4Z7O - chains A and H of the 5 polymer chains in the assembly; structure by X-ray diffraction, 2.85 A resolution.

# Chain A
Protein: Integrin alpha-IIb
Source organism: Homo sapiens
Reference sequence: P08514 (ITA2B_HUMAN); residues 1-455 here correspond to UniProt positions 32-486 (UniProt number = residue number + 31)
Sequence (455 residues; numbered 1 to 455; the number before each row is that of its first residue):
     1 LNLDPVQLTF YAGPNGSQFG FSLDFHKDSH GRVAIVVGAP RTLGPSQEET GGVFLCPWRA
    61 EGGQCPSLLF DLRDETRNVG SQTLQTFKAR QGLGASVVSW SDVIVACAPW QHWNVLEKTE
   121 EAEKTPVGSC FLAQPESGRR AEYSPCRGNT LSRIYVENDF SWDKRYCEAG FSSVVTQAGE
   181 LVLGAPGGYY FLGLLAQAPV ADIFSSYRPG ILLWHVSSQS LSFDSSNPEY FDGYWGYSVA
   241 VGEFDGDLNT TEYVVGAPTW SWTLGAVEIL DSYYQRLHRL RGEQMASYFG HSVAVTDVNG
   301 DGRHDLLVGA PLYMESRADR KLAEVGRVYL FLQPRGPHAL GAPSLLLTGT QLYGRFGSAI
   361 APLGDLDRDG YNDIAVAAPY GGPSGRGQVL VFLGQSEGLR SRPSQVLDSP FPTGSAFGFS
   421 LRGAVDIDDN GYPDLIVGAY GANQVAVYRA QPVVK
Curated features (UniProtKB/Swiss-Prot):
  - binding site (Ca(2+)): Glu-243, Asp-245, Asp-247, Thr-250, Glu-252, Asp-297, Asn-299, Asp-301, Arg-303, Asp-305, Asp-365, Asp-367, Asp-369, Tyr-371, Asp-373, Asp-426, Asp-428, Asn-430, Tyr-432, Asp-434
  - glycosylation (N-linked (GlcNAc...) asparagine): Asn-15, Asn-249
Disulfides: Cys-56/Cys-65, Cys-107/Cys-130, Cys-146/Cys-167
Metal / ion sites: Ca2+ site 1: Glu-243, Asp-245, Asp-247, Thr-250, Glu-252; Ca2+ site 2: Asp-297, Asn-299, Asp-301, Arg-303, Asp-305; Ca2+ site 3: Asp-365, Asp-367, Asp-369, Tyr-371, Asp-373; Ca2+ site 4: Asp-426, Asp-428, Asn-430, Tyr-432, Asp-434

# Chain H
Protein: Monoclonal antibody 10E5 Fab heavy chain
Source organism: Mus musculus
Notes: antibody fragment or engineered binder
Sequence (221 residues; numbered 1 to 221; the number before each row is that of its first residue):
     1 EVQLQQSGAE LVKPGASVKL SCTASGFNIK DTYVHWVKQR PEQGLEWIGR IDPANGYTKY
    61 DPKFQGKATI TADTSSNTAY LQLSSLTSED TAVYYCVRPL YDYYAMDYWG QGTSVTVSSA
   121 KTTAPSVYPL APVCGDTTGS SVTLGCLVKG YFPEPVTLTW NSGSLSSGVH TFPAVLQSDL
   181 YTLSSSVTVT SSTWPSQSIT CNVAHPASST KVDKKIEPRG P
Not modelled in the structure: 135-137, 220-221
Disulfides: Cys-22/Cys-96, Cys-146/Cys-201

# How chain A and chain H interact
Contacting residue pairs (23):
  Arg-77(A) / Asp-102(H)  salt bridge
  Val-79(A) / Tyr-104(H)  hydrophobic
  Gly-80(A) / Tyr-104(H)
  Gln-82(A) / Tyr-104(H)  hydrogen bond
  Leu-84(A) / Tyr-104(H)
  Glu-117(A) / Lys-59(H)  salt bridge
  Asn-149(A) / Tyr-33(H)  hydrogen bond
  Asn-149(A) / Tyr-104(H)
  Ile-154(A) / Tyr-57(H)
  Glu-157(A) / Tyr-57(H)
  Asn-158(A) / Tyr-57(H)
  Ser-205(A) / Tyr-101(H)
  Ser-206(A) / Tyr-101(H)
  Ile-211(A) / Asp-102(H)
  Leu-213(A) / Asp-102(H)
  Leu-213(A) / Tyr-103(H)  hydrogen bond (backbone-backbone)
  Leu-213(A) / Tyr-104(H)
  Trp-214(A) / Tyr-101(H)
  Trp-214(A) / Tyr-103(H)
  His-215(A) / Asp-31(H)
  His-215(A) / Thr-32(H)
  His-215(A) / Tyr-101(H)  hydrogen bond (backbone-backbone)
  His-215(A) / Tyr-103(H)
Other interface residues (no listed pair), chain H (11 interface residues in all): Pro-99, Leu-100

# Summary
16 residues of chain A face 11 of chain H across their interface, with 4 hydrogen bonds and 2 salt bridges.
Among the polar pairs are Arg-77(A)/Asp-102(H), Glu-117(A)/Lys-59(H) and Gln-82(A)/Tyr-104(H). From UniProt:
20 Ca2+-binding residues on chain A.
Chain A is Integrin alpha-IIb (Homo sapiens) and chain H is Monoclonal antibody 10E5 Fab heavy chain (Mus
musculus); the structure, Integrin alphaIIbbeta3 in complex with AGDV peptide, was determined by X-ray
diffraction together with 5HDB, 4Z7N and 4Z7Q from the same study.
